1KSG - chains A and B; structure by X-ray diffraction, 2.30 A resolution.

# Chain A
Name: arf-like protein 2
Source organism: Mus musculus
UniProt: Q9D0J4 (ARL2_MOUSE); residue numbers follow UniProt; this construct covers 1-184
Amino-acid sequence (186 residues; each row starts with the number of its first residue; numbers below 1 keep their minus sign (Gly-1 is residue -1)):
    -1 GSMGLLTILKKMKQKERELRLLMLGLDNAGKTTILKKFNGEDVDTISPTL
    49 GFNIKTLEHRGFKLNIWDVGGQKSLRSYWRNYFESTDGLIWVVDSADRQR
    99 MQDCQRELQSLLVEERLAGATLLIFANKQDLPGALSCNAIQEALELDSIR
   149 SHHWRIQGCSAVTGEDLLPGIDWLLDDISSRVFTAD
Unresolved in the structure: -1, 180-184
Sequence notes: cloning artifact (-1 to 0); engineered mutation Leu33 (Ser in Q9D0J4)
Metal / ion sites: Mg2+: Thr30, Thr47 (together with GTP)
Small-molecule neighbours: GTP (guanosine-5'-triphosphate): Leu24, Asp25, Asn26, Ala27, Gly28, Lys29, Thr30, Thr31, Ile44, Ser45, Pro46, Thr47, Gly68, Gly69, Gln70, Asn125, Lys126, Asp128, Leu129, Ser158, Ala159, Val160

# Chain B
Name: Retinal rod rhodopsin-sensitive cgmp 3', 5'-cyclic phosphodiesterase delta-subunit
Source organism: Homo sapiens
Notes: EC 3.1.4.17
UniProt: O43924 (PDE6D_HUMAN); residue numbers follow UniProt; this construct covers 1-150
Amino-acid sequence (152 residues; numbered -1 to 150; the number before each row is that of its first residue; numbers below 1 keep their minus sign (Gly-1 is residue -1)):
    -1 GSMSAKDERAREILRGFKLNWMNLRDAETGKILWQGTEDLSVPGVEHEAR
    49 VPKKILKCKAVSRELNFSSTEQMEKFRLEQKVYFKGQCLEEWFFEFGFVI
    99 PNSTNTWQSLIEAAPESQMMPASVLTGNVIIETKFFDDDLLVSTSRVRLF
   149 YV
Unresolved in the structure: -1 to 3, 110-128
Sequence notes: cloning artifact (-1 to 0)

# Chain A / chain B interface
Pairs across the interface (36; chain A residue first):
  Lys34(A) - Arg23(B)
  Asn37(A) - Gly28(B)
  Asn37(A) - Gln106(B)
  Gly38(A) - Thr27(B)
  Gly38(A) - Gly28(B)
  Glu39(A) - Arg23(B)  salt bridge
  Glu39(A) - Gly28(B)
  Glu39(A) - Gln106(B)
  Leu48(A) - Ser101(B)
  Leu48(A) - Thr102(B)  hydrogen bond (backbone-backbone)
  Gly49(A) - Thr102(B)  hydrogen bond (backbone-backbone)
  Gly49(A) - Asn103(B)
  Phe50(A) - Phe94(B)  hydrophobic
  Phe50(A) - Phe96(B)
  Phe50(A) - Asn103(B)  hydrogen bond (backbone-side chain)
  Phe50(A) - Thr104(B)  hydrogen bond (backbone-backbone)
  Asn51(A) - Thr104(B)  hydrogen bond
  Ile52(A) - Phe92(B)  hydrophobic
  Ile52(A) - Phe94(B)  hydrophobic
  Ile52(A) - Thr104(B)  hydrogen bond (backbone-backbone)
  Ile52(A) - Trp105(B)
  Ile52(A) - Gln106(B)  hydrogen bond (backbone-backbone)
  Lys53(A) - Gln106(B)  hydrogen bond
  Thr54(A) - Gln106(B)  hydrogen bond (backbone-backbone)
  Thr54(A) - Leu108(B)
  Asn63(A) - Phe92(B)
  Trp65(A) - Phe92(B)  hydrophobic
  Trp65(A) - Glu93(B)
  Trp65(A) - Phe94(B)
  Leu73(A) - Ile98(B)  hydrophobic
  Tyr76(A) - Phe96(B)  hydrophobic
  Tyr76(A) - Ile98(B)  hydrophobic
  Tyr76(A) - Pro99(B)
  Asn79(A) - Phe96(B)
  Tyr80(A) - Phe96(B)  hydrogen bond (side chain-backbone)
  Tyr80(A) - Ile98(B)
Also at the interface, not in a pair above, chain A (18 interface residues in all): Val41
Also at the interface, not in a pair above, chain B (23 interface residues in all): Ala25, Lys29, Ser60, Phe65, Gln70, Val97, Ser107

# Summary
The interface between chain A and chain B involves 18 residues on one side and 23 on the other, with 10
hydrogen bonds and 1 salt bridge. Among the polar pairs are Glu39(A)-Arg23(B), Phe50(A)-Asn103(B) and
Asn51(A)-Thr104(B). Ligands of chain A: GTP.
Chain A is arf-like protein 2 (Mus musculus) and chain B is Retinal rod rhodopsin-sensitive cgmp 3', 5'-cyclic
phosphodiesterase delta-subunit (Homo sapiens); the structure, Complex of Arl2 and PDE delta, Crystal Form 1,
was determined by X-ray diffraction together with 1KSH and 1KSJ from the same study.
